6V15 - chains B and E of the 5 polymer chains in the assembly; structure by X-ray diffraction, 2.80 A resolution.

Chain B:
Protein: HLA class II histocompatibility antigen, DRB1-4 beta chain
From: Homo sapiens
Reference sequence: P13760 (2B14_HUMAN); residues 1-190 here correspond to UniProt positions 30-219 (UniProt number = residue number + 29)
Amino-acid sequence (198 residues; row label = number of the first residue in the row):
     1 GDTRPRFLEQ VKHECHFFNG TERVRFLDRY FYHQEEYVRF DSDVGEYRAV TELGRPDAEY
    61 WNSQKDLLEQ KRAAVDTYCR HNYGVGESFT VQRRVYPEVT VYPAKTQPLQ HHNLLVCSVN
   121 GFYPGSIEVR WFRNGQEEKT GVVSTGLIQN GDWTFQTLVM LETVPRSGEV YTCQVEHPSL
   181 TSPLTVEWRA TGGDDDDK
Unresolved in the structure: 1, 105-111, 189-198
Differences from the reference sequence: expression tag (191-198)
Cystine bridges: Cys-15/Cys-79, Cys-117/Cys-173
Covalently attached groups: N-acetylglucosamine (NAG) linked to Asn-19

Chain E:
Protein: G08 TCR beta chain
From: Mus musculus
Amino-acid sequence (241 residues; row label = number of the first residue in the row; note: 13 numbers in that range are skipped by the numbering (no residue carries them; nothing is unmodelled there)):
     3 AVFQTPNYHV TQVGNEVSFN CKQTLGHDT
    39 MYWYKQDSKK LLKIMFSYNN KQL
    66 IVNETVP
    74 RRFSPQSS
    83 DKAHLNLRIK SVEPEDSAVY LCASSLDWGV NTLYFGAGTR LSVLEDLNKV FPPEVAVFEP
   143 SEAEISHTQK ATLVCLATGF FPDHVELSWW VNGKEVHSGV CTDPQPLKEQ PALNDSRYAL
   203 SSRLRVSATF WQNPRNHFRC QVQFYGLSEN DEWTQDRAKP VTQIVSAEAW GRAD
Cystine bridges: Cys-23/Cys-104, Cys-157/Cys-222

Interface between chain B and chain E:
Residue-residue contacts - 16 pairs, chain B then chain E:
  Tyr-60(B) with Gly-28(E), hydrogen bond (side chain-backbone); Lys-84(E), hydrogen bond
  Gln-64(B) with Leu-27(E); Gly-28(E), hydrogen bond (side chain-backbone); Leu-108(E)
  Lys-65(B) with Leu-27(E); His-29(E), hydrogen bond (backbone-side chain); Leu-108(E); Tyr-116(E), hydrogen bond
  Asp-66(B) with Leu-108(E); Thr-114(E); Tyr-116(E), hydrogen bond
  Leu-67(B) with Leu-108(E), hydrophobic
  Gln-70(B) with Leu-108(E); Asp-109(E), hydrogen bond; Asn-113(E)
Also at the interface, not in a pair above, chain E (10 interface residues in all): Asp-30

In short:
6 residues of chain B and 10 residues of chain E are in contact; the contacts include 7 hydrogen bonds. Polar
contacts include Tyr-60(B)/Gly-28(E), Tyr-60(B)/Lys-84(E) and Gln-64(B)/Gly-28(E). Covalently linked
N-acetylglucosamine: at Asn-19(B).
Chain B is HLA class II histocompatibility antigen, DRB1-4 beta chain (Homo sapiens) and chain E is G08 TCR
beta chain (Mus musculus); the structure, immune receptor complex, was determined by X-ray diffraction
together with 6V0Y, 6V13, 6V18, 6V19 and 6V1A from the same study.
